PDB entry 6CE0 | X-ray diffraction, 4.60 A resolution (low resolution: residue-level contacts below are approximate; hydrogen-bond / salt-bridge calls are withheld) | chains D and E of the 6 polymer chains in the assembly

[Chain D]
Protein: 35O22 Heavy chain
Organism: Homo sapiens
Sequence (243 residues; numbered 1 to 225 plus 18 insertion-coded residues; the number before each row is that of its first residue; a row labelled like 72A-72H holds insertion residues (72A, then the next letters in order)):
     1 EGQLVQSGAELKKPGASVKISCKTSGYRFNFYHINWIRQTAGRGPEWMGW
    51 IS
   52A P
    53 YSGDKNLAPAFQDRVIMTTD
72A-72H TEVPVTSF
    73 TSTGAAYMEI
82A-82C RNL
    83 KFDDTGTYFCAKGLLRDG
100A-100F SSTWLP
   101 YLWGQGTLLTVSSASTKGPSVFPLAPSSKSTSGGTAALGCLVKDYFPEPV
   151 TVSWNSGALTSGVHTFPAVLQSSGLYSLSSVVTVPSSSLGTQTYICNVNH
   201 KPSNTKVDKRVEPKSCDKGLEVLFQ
Unresolved in the structure: 223-225
Disulfide bonds: Cys-22/Cys-92, Cys-140/Cys-196

[Chain E]
Protein: 35O22 Light chain
Organism: Homo sapiens
Sequence (216 residues; each row starts with the number of its first residue):
     1 QSVLTQSASVSGSLGQSVTISCTGPNSVCCSHKSISWYQWPPGRAPTLII
    51 YEDNERAPGISPRFSGYKSYWSAYLTISDLRPEDETTYYCCSYTHNSGCV
   101 FGTGTKVSVLGQSKANPSVTLFPPSSEELQANKATLVCLISDFYPGAVTV
   151 AWKADSSPVKAGVETTTPSKQSNNKYAASSYLSLTPEQWKSHRSYSCQVT
   201 HEGSTVEKTVAPTECS
Unresolved in the structure: 1, 215-216
Disulfide bonds: Cys-22/Cys-90, Cys-91/Cys-99, Cys-138/Cys-197

[How chain D and chain E interact]
Pairs across the interface - 33 pairs, chain D then chain E:
  Ile-37(D) with Phe-101(E)
  Gln-39(D) with Trp-40(E)
  Pro-45(D) with Trp-40(E); Tyr-89(E); Phe-101(E)
  Trp-47(D) with Gly-98(E); Cys-99(E); Phe-101(E)
  Asn-58(D) with Asn-96(E)
  Ser-100A(D) with His-95(E)
  Ser-100B(D) with Tyr-51(E); Glu-52(E); Tyr-93(E)
  Trp-100D(D) with Tyr-93(E); Thr-94(E); His-95(E); Ser-97(E); Gly-98(E); Cys-99(E)
  Leu-100E(D) with Tyr-38(E); Tyr-51(E)
  Pro-100F(D) with Tyr-38(E)
  Trp-103(D) with Pro-46(E)
  Gly-104(D) with Ala-45(E)
  Ala-125(D) with Phe-122(E)
  Ser-127(D) with Phe-122(E)
  Phe-166(D) with Ala-178(E)
  Pro-167(D) with Ser-169(E)
  Gln-171(D) with Glu-164(E)
  Ser-172(D) with Glu-164(E)
  Leu-178(D) with Tyr-181(E)
  Ser-179(D) with Tyr-181(E)
  Lys-218(D) with Glu-214(E)
Also at the interface, not in a pair above, chain D (33 interface residues in all): Glu-46, Phe-91, Leu-96, Tyr-101, Phe-122, Pro-123, Leu-141, Lys-143, His-164, Ala-168, Val-169, Leu-170
Also at the interface, not in a pair above, chain E (36 interface residues in all): Arg-44, Leu-48, Pro-58, Thr-120, Ser-125, Glu-127, Thr-135, Val-137, Leu-139, Ile-140, Ser-141, Thr-166, Gln-171, Ala-177, Ser-179

[Overview]
33 residues of chain D face 36 of chain E across their interface.
Here chain D is 35O22 Heavy chain and chain E is 35O22 Light chain, both from Homo sapiens. Entry 6CE0
(Crystal structure of a HIV-1 clade B tier-3 isolate H078.14 UFO-BG Env trimer in complex with ...) was
determined by X-ray diffraction.
